PDB entry 5SW3 | X-ray diffraction, 1.38 A resolution | chain A

== Chain A ==
Molecule: Queuine tRNA-ribosyltransferase
From: Zymomonas mobilis subsp. mobilis (strain ATCC 31821 / ZM4 / CP4)
Notes: EC 2.4.2.29
UniProtKB: P28720 (TGT_ZYMMO); residues 10-384 here = UniProt positions 10-384
Chain sequence (375 residues; row label = number of the first residue in the row):
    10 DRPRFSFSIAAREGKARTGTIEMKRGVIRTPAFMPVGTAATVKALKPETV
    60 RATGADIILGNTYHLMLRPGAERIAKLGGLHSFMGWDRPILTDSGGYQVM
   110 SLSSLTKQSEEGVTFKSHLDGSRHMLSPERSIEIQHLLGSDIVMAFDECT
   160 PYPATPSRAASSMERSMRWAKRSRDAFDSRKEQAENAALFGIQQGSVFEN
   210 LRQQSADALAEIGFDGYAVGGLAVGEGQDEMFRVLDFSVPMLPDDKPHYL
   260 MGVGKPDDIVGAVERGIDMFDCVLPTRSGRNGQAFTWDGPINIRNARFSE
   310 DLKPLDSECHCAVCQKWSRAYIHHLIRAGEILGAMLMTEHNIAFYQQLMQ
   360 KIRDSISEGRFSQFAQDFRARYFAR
Unresolved in the structure: 10, 129-131
Construct notes: conflict Lys312 (Thr in P28720)
Ion coordination: Zn2+: Cys318, Cys320, Cys323, His349
Ligand contacts:
  - 6-(dimethylamino)pyridine-3-carboxylic acid (46L), molecule 1: Met75, Glu81, His133, Met134, Arg139, Glu142, Ile143, Leu146
  - 6-(dimethylamino)pyridine-3-carboxylic acid (46L), molecule 2: Tyr106, Gln107, Asp156, Cys158, Ile201, Gln203, Gly229, Gly230, Leu231, Ala232, Val233, Met260, Gly261
UniProt features mapped onto this chain:
  - region (RNA binding): Gly261 to Asp267, Thr285 to Arg289
  - active site: Asp102 (Proton acceptor), Asp280 (Nucleophile)
  - binding site (substrate): Asp102 to Tyr106, Asp156, Gln203, Gly230
  - binding site (Zn(2+)): Cys318, Cys320, Cys323, His349
  - mutagenesis: Ser103 (S103A: Strongly reduces activity), Asp156 (D156A: Abolishes catalytic activity), Asp280 (D280N: Abolishes catalytic activity)
From the paper describing this entry:
  - binding site for 6-(dimethylamino)pyridine-3-carboxylic acid: Met75, Ala80, Tyr106, His133, Met134, Asp156, Gln203, Gly230

== In short ==
Chain A binds 6-(dimethylamino)pyridine-3-carboxylic acid. The Zn2+ site is built by Cys318, Cys320, Cys323
and His349. From UniProt: active-site residues Asp102 and Asp280, 8 substrate-binding residues, 4 Zn2+-binding
residues and 3 mutagenesis sites. The paper reports a binding site for 6-(dimethylamino)pyridine-3-carboxylic
acid at Met75, Ala80 and Tyr106 among others.
Chain A is Queuine tRNA-ribosyltransferase (Zymomonas mobilis subsp. mobilis (strain ATCC 31821 / ZM4 / CP4));
the structure, Crystal Structure of TGT in complex with 3-Pyridinecarboxylic acid, 6-(dimethylamino), was
determined by X-ray diffraction (same publication as 6FSO, 5V3C, 5N6F, 5UTI and 5UTJ).
